4EY1 - chains B and D of the 4 polymer chains in the assembly; structure by X-ray diffraction, 1.47 A resolution.

Chain B (and D):
Protein: Insulin B chain
Source organism: Homo sapiens
Notes: chain D of this document is another copy of the same molecule, construct and numbering; everything in this record applies to it too
UniProt: P01308 (INS_HUMAN); residues 1-30 here correspond to UniProt positions 25-54 (UniProt number = residue number + 24)
Amino-acid sequence (30 residues; row label = number of the first residue in the row):
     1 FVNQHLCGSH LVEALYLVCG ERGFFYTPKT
Metal / ion sites: Zn2+ near His-10 (its only coordinating residue here)

How chain B and chain D interact:
Contacting residue pairs (30):
  Gly-8(B) with Tyr-16(D)
  Ser-9(B) with Glu-13(D); Tyr-16(D)
  Val-12(B) with Val-12(D); Tyr-16(D), hydrophobic; Phe-24(D), hydrophobic
  Glu-13(B) with Ser-9(D); Glu-13(D)
  Tyr-16(B) with Gly-8(D); Ser-9(D); Val-12(D), hydrophobic; Tyr-26(D)
  Gly-20(B) with Tyr-26(D); Pro-28(D)
  Glu-21(B) with Pro-28(D); Thr-30(D)
  Gly-23(B) with Tyr-26(D); Pro-28(D)
  Phe-24(B) with Val-12(D), hydrophobic; Phe-24(D), hydrophobic; Phe-25(D); Tyr-26(D), hydrogen bond (backbone-backbone)
  Phe-25(B) with Phe-24(D); Phe-25(D), hydrophobic
  Tyr-26(B) with Tyr-16(D); Gly-23(D); Phe-24(D), hydrogen bond (backbone-backbone)
  Pro-28(B) with Glu-21(D); Gly-23(D)
  Lys-29(B) with Glu-21(D)
Interface residues without a listed pair, chain D (15 interface residues in all): Gly-20, Arg-22, Thr-27

Overview:
13 residues of chain B face 15 of chain D across their interface, with 2 hydrogen bonds. The hydrogen-bonded
pair Phe-24(B)/Tyr-26(D) is a backbone contact.
Chain B and chain D are both Insulin B chain (Homo sapiens); the structure, Human Insulin, was determined by
X-ray diffraction together with 4EWW, 4EWX, 4EWZ, 4EX0, 4EX1, 4EXX and 17 further entries from the same study.
